Entry 2CKB (X-ray diffraction, 3.00 A resolution); this record covers chains A and H of the 5 polymer chains in the assembly.

# Chain A
Name: Alpha, beta T cell receptor
Organism: Mus musculus
Notes: fragment: extracellular domains
Sequence (202 residues; row label = number of the first residue in the row; note: 11 numbers in that range are skipped by the numbering (no residue carries them; nothing is unmodelled there)):
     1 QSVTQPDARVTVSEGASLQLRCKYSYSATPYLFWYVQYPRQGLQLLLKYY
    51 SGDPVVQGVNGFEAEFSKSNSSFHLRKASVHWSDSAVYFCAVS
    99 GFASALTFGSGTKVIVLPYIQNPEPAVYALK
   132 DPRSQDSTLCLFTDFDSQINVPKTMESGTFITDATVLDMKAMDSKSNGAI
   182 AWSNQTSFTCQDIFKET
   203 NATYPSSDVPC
Differences from the reference sequence: conflict A127 (Gln142 in X01134), A165 (Lys178 in X01134)

# Chain H
Name: Major histocompatibility complex class I molecule k(b)
Organism: Mus musculus
UniProt: P01901 (HA1B_MOUSE); residues 1-274 here correspond to UniProt positions 22-295 (UniProt number = residue number + 21)
Sequence (274 residues; each row starts with the number of its first residue):
     1 GPHSLRYFVTAVSRPGLGEPRYMEVGYVDDTEFVRFDSDAENPRYEPRAR
    51 WMEQEGPEYWERETQKAKGNEQSFRVDLRTLLGYYNQSKGGSHTIQVISG
   101 CEVGSDGRLLRGYQQYAYDGCDYIALNEDLKTWTAADMAALITKHKWEQA
   151 GEAERLRAYLEGTCVEWLRRYLKNGNATLLRTDSPKAHVTHHSRPEDKVT
   201 LRCWALGFYPADITLTWQLNGEELIQDMELVETRPAGDGTFQKWASVVVP
   251 LGKEQYYTCHVYHQGLPEPLTLRW
Curated features (UniProtKB/Swiss-Prot):
  - glycosylation (N-linked (GlcNAc...) asparagine): N86, N176

# Interface between chain A and chain H
Residue-residue contacts - 13 pairs, chain A then chain H:
  Y26(A) - R62(H)
  S27(A) - E58(H)  hydrogen bond
  S27(A) - R62(H)  hydrogen bond (backbone-side chain)
  A28(A) - R62(H)
  T29(A) - E166(H)
  Y31(A) - R155(H)  hydrogen bond
  Y50(A) - R155(H)
  Y50(A) - A158(H)  hydrophobic
  S51(A) - A158(H)
  S51(A) - G162(H)
  S51(A) - T163(H)
  K68(A) - E166(H)  salt bridge
  F100(A) - Q65(H)
Other interface residues (no listed pair), chain H (9 interface residues in all): K66

# Overview
Chain A and chain H each contribute 9 residues to their interface; the contacts include 3 hydrogen bonds and 1
salt bridge. Polar contacts include K68(A)-E166(H), S27(A)-E58(H) and S27(A)-R62(H).
Chain A is Alpha, beta T cell receptor and chain H is Major histocompatibility complex class I molecule k(b),
both from Mus musculus; the structure, Structure of the 2C/kb/DEV8 complex, was determined by X-ray
diffraction.
